PDB entry 5YY5 | X-ray diffraction, 2.80 A resolution | chains H and L of the 3 polymer chains in the assembly

== Chain H ==
Molecule: Heavy chain
Organism: Homo sapiens
Sequence (111 residues; each row starts with the number of its first residue; a row labelled like 82A-82C holds insertion residues (82A, then the next letters in order)):
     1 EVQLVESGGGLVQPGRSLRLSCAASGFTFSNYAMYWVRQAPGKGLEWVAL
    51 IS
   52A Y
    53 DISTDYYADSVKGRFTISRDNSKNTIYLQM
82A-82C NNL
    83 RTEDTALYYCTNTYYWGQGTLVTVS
Disulfides: Cys22-Cys92

== Chain L ==
Molecule: Light chain
Organism: Homo sapiens
Sequence (112 residues; row label = number of the first residue in the row; numbers below 1 keep their minus sign (Gly-1 is residue -1)):
    -1 GSQPVLTQSPSASGTPGQRVTISCSGSSSNIGNNYVYWYQQLPGTAPKLL
    49 IYWNDQRPSGVPDRFSGSKSGTSASLAISGLRSEDEADYYCAAWDDSLSG
    99 AVFGGGTQLTVL
Disulfides: Cys22-Cys89

== Chain H / chain L interface ==
Contacting residue pairs - 24 pairs, chain H then chain L:
  Tyr35(H) - Tyr37(L)  hydrogen bond
  Gln39(H) - Gln39(L)  hydrogen bond
  Gln39(H) - Tyr88(L)
  Lys43(H) - Gly-1(L)
  Gly44(H) - Tyr88(L)
  Leu45(H) - Tyr88(L)
  Leu45(H) - Phe101(L)
  Trp47(H) - Gly98(L)
  Trp47(H) - Ala99(L)
  Trp47(H) - Phe101(L)  hydrophobic
  Tyr58(H) - Trp92(L)  hydrophobic
  Tyr58(H) - Ser97(L)
  Tyr91(H) - Thr43(L)
  Tyr91(H) - Ala44(L)
  Tyr91(H) - Pro45(L)
  Thr95(H) - Tyr35(L)
  Thr95(H) - Tyr37(L)
  Thr95(H) - Leu47(L)
  Tyr96(H) - Leu47(L)  hydrophobic
  Tyr96(H) - Tyr50(L)  hydrophobic
  Trp98(H) - Tyr37(L)
  Trp98(H) - Pro45(L)
  Gly99(H) - Ala44(L)
  Gln100(H) - Ala44(L)
Also at the interface, not in a pair above, chain H (16 interface residues in all): Val37, Leu50, Asp61
Also at the interface, not in a pair above, chain L (17 interface residues in all): Trp51, Leu96

== Overview ==
The interface between chain H and chain L involves 16 residues on one side and 17 on the other; the contacts
include 2 hydrogen bonds. Polar pairs include Tyr35(H)-Tyr37(L) and Gln39(H)-Gln39(L).
Here chain H is Heavy chain and chain L is Light chain, both from Homo sapiens. Entry 5YY5 (Structural
definition of a unique neutralization epitope on the receptor-binding domain of MERS-CoV spike glycoprotein)
was determined by X-ray diffraction.
